PDB entry 2VQE | X-ray diffraction, 2.50 A resolution | chains A and M of the 23 polymer chains in the assembly

# Chain A
Molecule: 16S RRNA
From: Thermus thermophilus
Sequence (1522 nucleotides; row label = number of the first residue in the row; note: 42 numbers in that range are skipped by the numbering (no residue carries them; nothing is unmodelled there); a row labelled like 190A-190L holds insertion residues (190A, then the next letters in order); numbering starts at 0):
     0 UUUGUUGGAG AGUUUGAUCC UGGCUCAGGG UGAACGCUGG CGGCGUGCCU AAGACAUGCA
    60 AGUCGUGCGG G
    73 CCGCGGGGUU UU
    88 ACUCCG
    95 UGGUC
   101 AGCGGCGGAC GGGUGAGUAA CGCGUGGGU
  129A G
   130 ACCUACCCGG AAGAGGGGGA CAACCCGGGG AAACUCGGGC UAAUCCCCCA UGUGGACCCG
   190 C
190A-190L CCCUUGGGGUGU
   191 GUCCAAAGGG CUUU
   216 GCCCGCUUCC GGAUGGGCCC GCGUCCCAUC AGCUAGUUGG UGGGGUAAUG GCCCACCAAG
   276 GCGACGACGG GUAGCCGGUC UGAGAGGAUG GCCGGCCACA GGGGCACUGA GACACGGGCC
   336 CCACUCCUAC GGGAGGCAGC AGUUAGGAAU CUUCCGCAAU GGGCGCAAGC CUGACGGAGC
   396 GACGCCGCUU GGAGGAAGAA GCCCUUCGGG GUGUAAACUC CUGAA
   442 CCCGGGACGA AACCCCCGAC GA
   474 GGGGACUGAC GGUACCGGG
   494 GUAAUAGCGC CGGCCAACUC CGUGCCAGCA GCCGCGGUAA UACGGAGGGC GCGAGCGUUA
   554 CCCGGAUUCA CUGGGCGUAA AGGGCGUGUA GGCGGCCUGG GGCGUCCCAU GUGAAAGACC
   614 ACGGCUCAAC CGUGGGGGAG CGUGGGAUAC GCUCAGGCUA GACGGUGGGA GAGGGUGGUG
   674 GAAUUCCCGG AGUAGCGGUG AAAUGCGCAG AUACCGGGAG GAACGCCGAU GGCGAAGGCA
   734 GCCACCUGGU CCACCCGUGA CGCUGAGGCG CGAAAGCGUG GGGAGCAAAC CGGAUUAGAU
   794 ACCCGGGUAG UCCACGCCCU AAACGAUGCG CGCUAGGUCU CUGGGUCU
   848 CCUGGGGGCC GAAGCUAACG CGUUAAGCGC GCCGCCUGGG GAGUACGGCC GCAAGGCUGA
   908 AACUCAAAGG AAUUGACGGG GGCCCGCACA AGCGGUGGAG CAUGUGGUUU AAUUCGAAGC
   968 AACGCGAAGA ACCUUACCAG GCCUUGACAU GCUAGG
 1003A G
  1004 AACCCGGGUG AAAGCCUGGG GUGCCCC
1030A-1030D GCGA
  1031 GGGGAGCCCU AGCACAGGUG CUGCAUGGCC GUCGUCAGCU CGUGCCGUGA GGUGUUGGGU
  1091 UAAGUCCCGC AACGAGCGCA ACCCCCGCCG UUAGUUGCCA GCGGUUCGGC CGGGCACUCU
  1151 AACGGGACUG CCCGCGAAA
  1171 GCGGGAGGAA GGAGGGGACG ACGUCUGGUC AGCAUGGCCC UUACGGCCUG GGCGACACAC
  1231 GUGCUACAAU GCCCACUACA AAGCGAUGCC ACCCGGCAAC GGGGAGCUAA UCGCAAAAAG
  1291 GUGGGCCCAG UUCGGAUUGG GGUCUGCAAC CCGACCCCAU GAAGCCGGAA UCGCUAGUAA
  1351 UCGCGGAUCA G
 1361A C
  1362 CAUGCCGCGG UGAAUACGUU CCCGGGCCUU GUACACACCG CCCGUCACGC CAUGGGAGCG
  1422 GGCUCUACCC GAAGUCGCCG GG
  1446 AGCCUACGGG
  1459 CAGGCGCCGA GGGUAGGGCC CGUGACUGGG GCGAAGUCGU AACAAGGUAG CUGUACCGGA
  1519 AGGUGCGGCU GGAUCACCUC CUUUCU
Unresolved in the structure: 0-4, 1535-1538
Metal / ion sites: Mg2+ site 1: U12, G21, G22; K+ site 1 near U14 (its only coordinating residue here); Mg2+ site 2 near G21 (its only coordinating residue here); Mg2+ site 3 near C48 (its only coordinating residue here); Mg2+ site 4: C48, G115; Mg2+ site 5 near A53 (its only coordinating residue here); Mg2+ site 6: C58, U387, G388; Mg2+ site 7: G61, U62, G105; Mg2+ site 8: G107, G326; Mg2+ site 9: A109, G331; Mg2+ site 10: G115, A116, G117, G289; Mg2+ site 11: A116, G117, G289; 49 more K+ sites not listed; 114 more Mg2+ sites not listed
Residues lining bound ligands: paromomycin (PAR): G1405, U1406, C1407, A1408, C1409, G1489, C1490, G1491, A1492, A1493, G1494, U1495, C1496

# Chain M
Molecule: 30S ribosomal protein S13
From: Thermus thermophilus
UniProtKB: P80377 (RS13_THET8); residues 1-126 here = UniProt positions 1-126
Sequence (126 residues; each row starts with the number of its first residue):
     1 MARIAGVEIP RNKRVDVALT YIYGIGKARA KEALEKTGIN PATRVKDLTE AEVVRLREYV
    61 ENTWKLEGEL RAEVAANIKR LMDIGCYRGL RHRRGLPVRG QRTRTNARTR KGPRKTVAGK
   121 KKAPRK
Unresolved in the structure: 1
Metal / ion sites: Mg2+: Thr20, Ile22, Tyr23, Ile25 (shared with U1330(A) of chain A)

# How chain A and chain M interact
Pairs across the interface (99; chain A residue first):
  G947(A) - Arg108(M)  phosphate contact
  G947(A) - Thr109(M)  phosphate contact
  G947(A) - Arg114(M)  salt bridge to the phosphate
  C948(A) - Asn106(M)  base contact
  C948(A) - Ala107(M)  hydrogen bond to the phosphate
  C948(A) - Arg108(M)  hydrogen bond to the phosphate
  C948(A) - Thr109(M)  hydrogen bond to the phosphate
  A949(A) - Arg102(M)  phosphate contact
  A949(A) - Asn106(M)  hydrogen bond to the phosphate
  U950(A) - Arg102(M)  salt bridge to the phosphate
  U950(A) - Thr105(M)  hydrogen bond to the base
  G951(A) - Arg102(M)  salt bridge to the phosphate
  G951(A) - Thr105(M)  base contact
  G951(A) - Lys126(M)  base contact
  U952(A) - Arg104(M)  hydrogen bond to the base
  U952(A) - Thr105(M)  base contact
  U952(A) - Arg125(M)  base contact
  U952(A) - Lys126(M)  sugar contact
  G953(A) - Arg104(M)  salt bridge to the phosphate
  G953(A) - Ala123(M)  hydrogen bond to the sugar
  G953(A) - Arg125(M)  sugar contact
  G954(A) - Arg104(M)  hydrogen bond to the base
  G954(A) - Lys120(M)  sugar contact
  A965(A) - Pro124(M)  base contact
  A969(A) - Lys126(M)  base contact
  C970(A) - Lys126(M)  base contact
  A1225(A) - Arg102(M)  phosphate contact
  A1225(A) - Thr103(M)  hydrogen bond to the phosphate
  C1226(A) - Arg91(M)  salt bridge to the phosphate
  C1226(A) - Leu96(M)  phosphate contact
  C1226(A) - Thr103(M)  hydrogen bond to the phosphate
  C1226(A) - Arg104(M)  base contact
  C1226(A) - Lys111(M)  hydrogen bond to the sugar
  A1227(A) - Leu96(M)  phosphate contact
  A1227(A) - Lys111(M)  salt bridge to the phosphate
  A1227(A) - Lys115(M)  hydrogen bond to the sugar
  A1227(A) - Val117(M)  base contact
  C1228(A) - Arg104(M)  hydrogen bond to the base
  C1228(A) - Arg108(M)  salt bridge to the phosphate
  C1228(A) - Lys111(M)  salt bridge to the phosphate
  C1228(A) - Arg114(M)  phosphate contact
  C1228(A) - Lys115(M)  hydrogen bond to the phosphate
  C1228(A) - Thr116(M)  hydrogen bond to the phosphate
  C1228(A) - Val117(M)  hydrogen bond to the sugar
  A1229(A) - Arg104(M)  base contact
  A1229(A) - Thr105(M)  base contact
  A1229(A) - Arg114(M)  salt bridge to the phosphate
  A1229(A) - Thr116(M)  hydrogen bond to the phosphate
  A1229(A) - Arg125(M)  hydrogen bond to the sugar
  C1230(A) - Thr105(M)  base contact
  C1230(A) - Arg125(M)  hydrogen bond to the sugar
  C1230(A) - Lys126(M)  hydrogen bond to the sugar
  G1231(A) - Lys126(M)  sugar contact
  G1295(A) - Arg14(M)  hydrogen bond to the sugar
  C1297(A) - Arg44(M)  salt bridge to the phosphate
  U1301(A) - Tyr21(M)  phosphate contact
  U1302(A) - Arg14(M)  hydrogen bond to the base
  U1302(A) - Val17(M)  phosphate contact
  U1302(A) - Tyr21(M)  phosphate contact
  A1306(A) - Thr109(M)  sugar contact
  U1307(A) - Gln101(M)  hydrogen bond to the phosphate
  U1307(A) - Thr109(M)  sugar contact
  U1307(A) - Arg110(M)  phosphate contact
  U1308(A) - His92(M)  hydrogen bond to the phosphate
  U1308(A) - Pro97(M)  phosphate contact
  U1308(A) - Val98(M)  hydrogen bond to the phosphate
  U1308(A) - Arg99(M)  base contact
  U1308(A) - Gln101(M)  hydrogen bond to the phosphate
  U1308(A) - Arg110(M)  sugar contact
  G1309(A) - Val74(M)  sugar contact
  G1309(A) - Asn77(M)  hydrogen bond to the sugar
  G1309(A) - Ile78(M)  sugar contact
  G1309(A) - Leu81(M)  phosphate contact
  G1309(A) - Arg88(M)  salt bridge to the phosphate
  G1309(A) - His92(M)  salt bridge to the phosphate
  G1309(A) - Arg99(M)  salt bridge to the phosphate
  G1310(A) - Asn77(M)  phosphate contact
  G1310(A) - Arg80(M)  salt bridge to the phosphate
  G1310(A) - Arg88(M)  salt bridge to the phosphate
  C1320(A) - Tyr87(M)  sugar contact
  C1321(A) - Tyr87(M)  sugar contact
  C1322(A) - Gly100(M)  sugar contact
  G1323(A) - Gly100(M)  phosphate contact
  C1328(A) - Ala28(M)  phosphate contact
  C1328(A) - Arg29(M)  sugar contact
  A1329(A) - Tyr23(M)  phosphate contact
  A1329(A) - Gly24(M)  sugar contact
  A1329(A) - Ile25(M)  phosphate contact
  A1329(A) - Gly26(M)  hydrogen bond to the phosphate
  A1329(A) - Lys27(M)  hydrogen bond to the phosphate
  A1329(A) - Ala28(M)  hydrogen bond to the phosphate
  A1329(A) - Arg29(M)  hydrogen bond to the phosphate
  A1329(A) - Leu70(M)  sugar contact
  U1330(A) - Ile22(M)  phosphate contact
  U1330(A) - Tyr23(M)  phosphate contact
  U1330(A) - Gly24(M)  phosphate contact
  U1330(A) - Ile25(M)  phosphate contact
  U1330(A) - Gly26(M)  phosphate contact
  G1331(A) - Tyr23(M)  phosphate contact
Other interface residues (no listed pair), chain A (39 interface residues in all): A946, G1224, C1296, A1332
Other interface residues (no listed pair), chain M (49 interface residues in all): Lys13, Pro113

# Overview
The interface between chain A and chain M involves 39 residues on one side and 49 on the other, with 31
hydrogen bonds and 15 salt bridges. Polar contacts include U950(A)-Thr105(M), U952(A)-Arg104(M) and
G954(A)-Arg104(M). Bound to chain A: paromomycin.
Chain A is 16S RRNA and chain M is 30S ribosomal protein S13, both from Thermus thermophilus; the structure,
Modified uridines with C5-methylene substituents at the first position of the tRNA anticodon stabilize U-G
wobble ..., was determined by X-ray diffraction (same publication as 2VQF).
